5IJK - chains X and C of the 3 polymer chains in the assembly; structure by X-ray diffraction, 2.50 A resolution.

# Chain X
Protein: peptide PRO-LEU-GLN-PRO-GLU-GLN-PRO-PHE-PRO
Chain sequence (9 residues; numbered 1 to 9; the number before each row is that of its first residue):
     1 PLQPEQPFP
Not modelled in the structure: 1

# Chain C
Protein: 1E03 Fab fragment light chain
From: Homo sapiens
Notes: antibody fragment or engineered binder
Chain sequence (221 residues; row label = number of the first residue in the row; note: 13 numbers in that range are skipped by the numbering (no residue carries them; nothing is unmodelled there)):
     1 DIVMTQSPDS LAVSLGERAT INCKSSQSVL YSSNNKNYLA WYQQKPGQPP KLLIYWA
    65 STRESGVP
    74 DRFSGSG
    83 SGTDFTLTIS SLQAEDVAVY YCQQYYR
   113 TPPLTFGGGT KVEIKRTVAA PSVFIFPPSD EQLKSGTASV VCLLNNFYPR EAKVQWKVDN
   173 ALQSGNSQES VTEQDSKDST YSLSSTLTLS KADYEKHKVY ACEVTHQGLS SPVTKSFNRG
   233 EC
Not modelled in the structure: 232-234
Cystine bridges: Cys23-Cys104, Cys154-Cys214

# How chain X and chain C interact
Pairs across the interface (12):
  Gln3(X) with Tyr31(C)
  Pro4(X) with Tyr31(C); Tyr38(C), hydrophobic; Tyr108(C)
  Glu5(X) with Thr113(C), hydrogen bond; Pro114(C)
  Gln6(X) with Tyr38(C); Trp56(C); Tyr107(C)
  Pro7(X) with Trp56(C)
  Phe8(X) with Lys36(C); Trp56(C), hydrophobic
Interface residues without a listed pair, chain X (7 interface residues in all): Leu2
Interface residues without a listed pair, chain C (9 interface residues in all): Asn34
Interface features reported in the paper:
  - hot spots on chain X (mutagenesis) - P4A, Q6A: decreased binding to hmAb 1E03

# Summary
The interface between chain X and chain C involves 7 residues on one side and 9 on the other, with 1 hydrogen
bond. Its one hydrogen-bonded contact is Glu5(X)-Thr113(C). The paper reports that P4A and Q6A of chain X
reduce binding to hmAb 1E03.
Chain X is peptide PRO-LEU-GLN-PRO-GLU-GLN-PRO-PHE-PRO and chain C is 1E03 Fab fragment light chain (Homo
sapiens); the structure, Crystal structure of anti-gliadin 1002-1E03 Fab fragment in complex of peptide
PLQPEQPFP, was determined by X-ray diffraction together with 5IK3 from the same study.
